4P3P - chains A and B; structure by X-ray diffraction, 2.10 A resolution.

Chain A (and B):
Protein: Threonine--tRNA ligase
From: Escherichia coli
Notes: EC 6.1.1.3; chain B of this document is another copy of the same molecule, construct and numbering; everything in this record applies to it too
Reference sequence: P0A8M3 (SYT_ECOLI); residue numbers follow UniProt; this construct covers 242-642
Chain sequence (410 residues; numbered 241 to 650; the number before each row is that of its first residue):
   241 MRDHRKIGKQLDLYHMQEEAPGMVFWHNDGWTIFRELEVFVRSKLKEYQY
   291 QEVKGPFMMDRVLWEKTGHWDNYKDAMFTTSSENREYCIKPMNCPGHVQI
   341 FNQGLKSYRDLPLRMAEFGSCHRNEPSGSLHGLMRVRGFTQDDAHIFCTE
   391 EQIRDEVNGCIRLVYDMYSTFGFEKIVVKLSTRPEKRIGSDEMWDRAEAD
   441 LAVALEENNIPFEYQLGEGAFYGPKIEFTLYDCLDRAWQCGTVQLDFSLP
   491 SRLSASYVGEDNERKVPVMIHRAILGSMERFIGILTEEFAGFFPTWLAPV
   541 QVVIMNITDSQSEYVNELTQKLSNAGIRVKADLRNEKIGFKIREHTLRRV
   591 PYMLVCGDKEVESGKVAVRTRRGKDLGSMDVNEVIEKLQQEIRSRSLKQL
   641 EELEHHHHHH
Disordered / not traced: 241, 643-650
Construct notes: initiating methionine (241); expression tag (643-650)
Bound ions: Zn2+: C334, H385, H511
Ligand contacts: Borrelidin (2CR; (1R,2R)-2-[(2S,4E,6E,8R,9S,11R,13S,15S,16S)-7-cyano-8,16-dihydroxy-9,11,13,15-tetramethyl-18-oxooxacyclooctadeca-4,6-dien-2-yl]cyclopentanecarboxylic acid): T307, G308, H309, N312, Y313, M332, C334, P335, R363, Q381, A460, F461, Y462, T482, Q484, D486, S488, L489, H511
UniProt features mapped onto this chain:
  - binding site (mRNA): K246 to K249, N342 to R349, I547 to D549, N575 to T586, V595 to E600, R609, D615
  - binding site (tRNA(Thr)): H309, R325, Y348, R349
  - binding site (tRNA): Y313 to M317, R363, R375, Y462, Q484, I547 to D549, N575 to R583, R589, V595 to E600, R609
  - binding site (Zn(2+)): C334, H385, H511
  - binding site (AMP): R363 to E365, V376, F379, Q381, Q479, C480, S517, R520
  - modified residue: K286 (N6-acetyllysine)
From the paper describing this entry:
  - binding site for Borrelidin: H309, L489

How chain A and chain B interact:
Pairs across the interface - 92 pairs, chain A then chain B:
  H255(A) - Q339(B)
  H255(A) - Q343(B)
  Q257(A) - Q339(B)  hydrogen bond
  E258(A) - R325(B)  salt bridge
  E259(A) - M299(B)
  E259(A) - D300(B)  hydrogen bond (backbone-backbone)
  E259(A) - Y327(B)
  A260(A) - M298(B)
  A260(A) - M299(B)  hydrophobic
  P261(A) - R325(B)
  P261(A) - Y327(B)
  M263(A) - P296(B)  hydrophobic
  M263(A) - M298(B)  hydrophobic
  V264(A) - K294(B)
  V264(A) - P296(B)
  F265(A) - K294(B)
  F265(A) - P296(B)  hydrophobic
  F265(A) - M299(B)  hydrophobic
  F265(A) - Q339(B)
  W266(A) - V293(B)
  W266(A) - K294(B)  hydrogen bond (backbone-backbone)
  W266(A) - I340(B)
  H267(A) - V293(B)
  H267(A) - I340(B)
  H267(A) - Q343(B)
  N268(A) - Q291(B)
  N268(A) - E292(B)  hydrogen bond (side chain-backbone)
  N268(A) - V293(B)
  W271(A) - E292(B)  hydrogen bond
  W271(A) - K294(B)
  R275(A) - R282(B)
  R275(A) - E292(B)  salt bridge
  R282(A) - R275(B)
  K286(A) - S563(B)  hydrogen bond (side chain-backbone)
  Q291(A) - N268(B)
  E292(A) - N268(B)  hydrogen bond (backbone-side chain)
  E292(A) - W271(B)  hydrogen bond
  E292(A) - R275(B)  salt bridge
  V293(A) - W266(B)
  V293(A) - N268(B)
  K294(A) - V264(B)
  K294(A) - F265(B)
  K294(A) - W266(B)  hydrogen bond (backbone-backbone)
  K294(A) - W271(B)
  P296(A) - M263(B)  hydrophobic
  P296(A) - V264(B)
  P296(A) - F265(B)
  F297(A) - F297(B)  hydrophobic
  F297(A) - I329(B)  hydrophobic
  F297(A) - S360(B)
  F297(A) - H362(B)
  M298(A) - A260(B)
  M298(A) - M263(B)  hydrophobic
  M298(A) - I329(B)  hydrophobic
  M299(A) - E259(B)
  M299(A) - A260(B)  hydrophobic
  M299(A) - F265(B)  hydrophobic
  D300(A) - E259(B)  hydrogen bond (backbone-backbone)
  F318(A) - T320(B)
  F318(A) - S322(B)
  T319(A) - T319(B)
  T319(A) - T320(B)  hydrogen bond (backbone-side chain)
  T320(A) - F318(B)
  T320(A) - T319(B)  hydrogen bond (side chain-backbone)
  S322(A) - F318(B)
  S322(A) - N364(B)  hydrogen bond
  S322(A) - R377(B)  hydrogen bond
  E323(A) - E365(B)
  E323(A) - P366(B)
  E323(A) - S367(B)  hydrogen bond
  E323(A) - R377(B)  salt bridge
  R325(A) - E258(B)  salt bridge
  R325(A) - E259(B)
  Y327(A) - E259(B)
  Y327(A) - P261(B)
  I329(A) - M298(B)  hydrophobic
  I329(A) - I329(B)  hydrophobic
  Q339(A) - H255(B)
  Q339(A) - Q257(B)  hydrogen bond
  Q339(A) - F265(B)
  I340(A) - W266(B)
  I340(A) - H267(B)
  Q343(A) - H255(B)
  Q343(A) - H267(B)
  S360(A) - F297(B)
  H362(A) - F297(B)
  N364(A) - S322(B)  hydrogen bond
  P366(A) - E323(B)
  S367(A) - E323(B)  hydrogen bond
  R377(A) - S322(B)  hydrogen bond
  R377(A) - E323(B)  salt bridge
  S563(A) - K286(B)  hydrogen bond (backbone-side chain)
Also at the interface, not in a pair above, chain A (48 interface residues in all): G295, S321, G336, E365, G566
Also at the interface, not in a pair above, chain B (47 interface residues in all): G295, S321, G336

Overview:
48 residues of chain A and 47 residues of chain B are in contact, with 20 hydrogen bonds and 6 salt bridges.
Polar pairs include E258(A)-R325(B), R275(A)-E292(B) and E323(A)-R377(B). Chain A binds Borrelidin. The paper
reports a binding site for Borrelidin at H309(A) and L489(A).
Both chains are Threonine--tRNA ligase (Escherichia coli). Entry 4P3P (Structural Basis for Full-Spectrum
Inhibition of Threonyl-tRNA Synthetase by Borrelidin 3) was determined by X-ray diffraction, deposited
together with 4P3O.
